PDB entry 2V63 | X-ray diffraction, 1.80 A resolution | chains K and M of the 16 polymer chains in the assembly

Chain K (and M):
Protein: Ribulose bisphosphate carboxylase small chain 1
From: Chlamydomonas reinhardtii
Notes: EC 4.1.1.39; chain M of this document is another copy of the same molecule, construct and numbering; everything in this record applies to it too
UniProtKB: P00873 (RBS1_CHLRE); residues 1-140 here correspond to UniProt positions 46-185 (UniProt number = residue number + 45)
Amino-acid sequence (140 residues; numbered 1 to 140; the number before each row is that of its first residue):
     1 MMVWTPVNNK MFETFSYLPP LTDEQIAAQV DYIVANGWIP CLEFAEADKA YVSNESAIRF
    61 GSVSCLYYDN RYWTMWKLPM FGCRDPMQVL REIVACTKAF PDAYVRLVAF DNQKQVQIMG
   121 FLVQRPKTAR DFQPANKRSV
Modified positions: M1 (n-methyl methionine; MME)

How chain K and chain M interact:
Pairs across the interface (18):
  F44(K) with P6(M), hydrophobic
  I58(K) with N54(M); E55(M); A57(M); I58(M)
  R59(K) with N54(M), hydrogen bond; S64(M), hydrogen bond (backbone-side chain); L66(M); Y67(M), hydrogen bond (side chain-backbone); Y68(M)
  G61(K) with S62(M)
  T74(K) with P6(M)
  W76(K) with V3(M), hydrophobic
  K77(K) with M1(M); V3(M)
  A99(K) with V140(M), hydrophobic
  F100(K) with T5(M); V140(M), hydrophobic
Interface residues without a listed pair, chain K (12 interface residues in all): E46, M75, L78
Interface residues without a listed pair, chain M (16 interface residues in all): V7, C65

Overview:
Chain K and chain M form an interface of 12 and 16 residues respectively; the contacts include 3 hydrogen
bonds. Polar contacts include R59(K)-N54(M), R59(K)-S64(M) and R59(K)-Y67(M).
Both chains are Ribulose bisphosphate carboxylase small chain 1 (Chlamydomonas reinhardtii). Entry 2V63
(Crystal structure of Rubisco from Chlamydomonas reinhardtii with a large-subunit V331A mutation) was
determined by X-ray diffraction (same publication as 2V67, 2V68, 2V69 and 2V6A).
